PDB entry 4DR4 | X-ray diffraction, 3.97 A resolution | chains A and L of the 23 polymer chains in the assembly

# Chain A
Molecule: 16S rRNA
From: Thermus thermophilus
Sequence (1522 nucleotides; numbered 0 to 1544 plus 19 insertion-coded residues; 42 numbers in that range are skipped by the numbering (no residue carries them; nothing is unmodelled there); the number before each row is that of its first residue; a row labelled like 190A-190L holds insertion residues (190A, then the next letters in order); numbering starts at 0):
     0 UUUGUUGGAG AGUUUGAUCC UGGCUCAGGG UGAACGCUGG CGGCGUGCCU AAGACAUGCA
    60 AGUCGUGCGG G
    73 CCGCGGGGUU UU
    88 ACUCCG
    95 UGGUC
   101 AGCGGCGGAC GGGUGAGUAA CGCGUGGGU
  129A G
   130 ACCUACCCGG AAGAGGGGGA CAACCCGGGG AAACUCGGGC UAAUCCCCCA UGUGGACCCG
   190 C
190A-190L CCCUUGGGGUGU
   191 GUCCAAAGGG CUUU
   216 GCCCGCUUCC GGAUGGGCCC GCGUCCCAUC AGCUAGUUGG UGGGGUAAUG GCCCACCAAG
   276 GCGACGACGG GUAGCCGGUC UGAGAGGAUG GCCGGCCACA GGGGCACUGA GACACGGGCC
   336 CCACUCCUAC GGGAGGCAGC AGUUAGGAAU CUUCCGCAAU GGGCGCAAGC CUGACGGAGC
   396 GACGCCGCUU GGAGGAAGAA GCCCUUCGGG GUGUAAACUC CUGAA
   442 CCCGGGACGA AACCCCCGAC GA
   474 GGGGACUGAC GGUACCGGG
   494 GUAAUAGCGC CGGCCAACUC CGUGCCAGCA GCCGCGGUAA UACGGAGGGC GCGAGCGUUA
   554 CCCGGAUUCA CUGGGCGUAA AGGGCGUGUA GGCGGCCUGG GGCGUCCCAU GUGAAAGACC
   614 ACGGCUCAAC CGUGGGGGAG CGUGGGAUAC GCUCAGGCUA GACGGUGGGA GAGGGUGGUG
   674 GAAUUCCCGG AGUAGCGGUG AAAUGCGCAG AUACCGGGAG GAACGCCGAU GGCGAAGGCA
   734 GCCACCUGGU CCACCCGUGA CGCUGAGGCG CGAAAGCGUG GGGAGCAAAC CGGAUUAGAU
   794 ACCCGGGUAG UCCACGCCCU AAACGAUGCG CGCUAGGUCU CUGGGUCU
   848 CCUGGGGGCC GAAGCUAACG CGUUAAGCGC GCCGCCUGGG GAGUACGGCC GCAAGGCUGA
   908 AACUCAAAGG AAUUGACGGG GGCCCGCACA AGCGGUGGAG CAUGUGGUUU AAUUCGAAGX
   968 AACGCGAAGA ACCUUACCAG GCCUUGACAU GCUAGG
 1003A G
  1004 AACCCGGGUG AAAGCCUGGG GUGCCCC
1030A-1030D GCGA
  1031 GGGGAGCCCU AGCACAGGUG CUGCAUGGCC GUCGUCAGCU CGUGCCGUGA GGUGUUGGGU
  1091 UAAGUCCCGC AACGAGCGCA ACCCCCGCCG UUAGUUGCCA GCGGUUCGGC CGGGCACUCU
  1151 AACGGGACUG CCCGCGAAA
  1171 GCGGGAGGAA GGAGGGGACG ACGUCUGGUC AGCAUGGCCC UUACGGCCUG GGCGACACAC
  1231 GUGCUACAAU GCCCACUACA AAGCGAUGCC ACCCGGCAAC GGGGAGCUAA UCGCAAAAAG
  1291 GUGGGCCCAG UUCGGAUUGG GGUCUGCAAC CCGACCCCAU GAAGCCGGAA UCGCUAGUAA
  1351 UCGCGGAUCA G
 1361A C
  1362 CAUGCCGCGG UGAAUACGUU CCCGGGCCUU GUACACACXG CCXGUXACGC CAUGGGAGCG
  1422 GGCUCUACCC GAAGUCGCCG GG
  1446 AGCCUACGGG
  1459 CAGGCGCCGA GGGUAGGGCC CGUGACUGGG GCGAAGUCGU AACAAGGUAG CUGUACCGGA
  1519 AGGUGCGGCU GGAUCCACUC CUUUCU
Disordered / not traced: 0-4, 1534-1538
Construct notes: conflict C1534 (A2157 in M26923.1), A1535 (C2158 in M26923.1)
Modified positions: PSU (pseudouridine-5'-monophosphate) at position 516, 7MG (7N-methyl-8-hydroguanosine-5'-monophosphate) at position 527, M2G (N2-dimethylguanosine-5'-monophosphate) at position 966, 5MC (5-methylcytidine-5'-monophosphate) at position 967, 2MG (2N-methylguanosine-5'-monophosphate) at position 1207, 5MC (5-methylcytidine-5'-monophosphate) at position 1400, 4OC (4n,o2'-methylcytidine-5'-monophosphate) at position 1402, 5MC (5-methylcytidine-5'-monophosphate) at position 1404, 5MC (5-methylcytidine-5'-monophosphate) at position 1407, UR3 (3-methyluridine-5'-monophoshate) at position 1498, MA6 (6N-dimethyladenosine-5'-monophoshate) at position 1518, MA6 (6N-dimethyladenosine-5'-monophoshate) at position 1519, PSU (pseudouridine-5'-monophosphate) at position 1540, PSU (pseudouridine-5'-monophosphate) at position 1541
Metal / ion sites: Mg2+ site 1 near U5 (its only coordinating residue here); Mg2+ site 2 near U12 (its only coordinating residue here); Mg2+ site 3 near G21 (its only coordinating residue here); Mg2+ site 4 near C48 (its only coordinating residue here); Mg2+ site 5 near A53 (its only coordinating residue here); Mg2+ site 6: A59, C386; Mg2+ site 7 near U62 (its only coordinating residue here); Mg2+ site 8: G107, G324; Mg2+ site 9: A109, G331; Mg2+ site 10 near G111 (its only coordinating residue here); Mg2+ site 11 near G113 (its only coordinating residue here); Mg2+ site 12: G117, G289; 83 more Mg2+ sites not listed
Ligand contacts:
  - paromomycin (PAR), molecule 1: U30, G31, C48, U49, U304, G306, C554, C555
  - paromomycin (PAR), molecule 2: G31, C47, C48, A50, A51, G52, A53, G113, U114, G115, A353, C355, A356, G357, U358, U359, A360, G361, C366
  - paromomycin (PAR), molecule 3: G64, U65, G68, G69, G70, G93, U95, G96, G97, U98, C99
  - paromomycin (PAR), molecule 4: C106, U133, A134, C135, C136, C221, U222, C225, G226, G227, A228, A325
  - paromomycin (PAR), molecule 5: A119, A120, C121, G122, C123, G236, C237, G238, U239, C240, C241, C242, G281, A282, G284, G285
  - paromomycin (PAR), molecule 6: G127, G128, U129, C131, G230, G231, C233, U605, G606
  - paromomycin (PAR), molecule 7: A412, G413, A414, A415, C417, C418, C419, G424, G425, G426, U427, G428
  - paromomycin (PAR), molecule 8: G567, G568, C569, G570, G575, G821, C822, G874, C875, C877, G881
  - paromomycin (PAR), molecule 9: U598, C599, C600, A602, U603, G604, A632, G633, C634, G635, U636, G637
  - paromomycin (PAR), molecule 10: G604, U605, G606, A608, G629, G630, G631
  - paromomycin (PAR), molecule 11: G610, A611, C612, C613, A614, A622, C623, C624, G625, U626, G627
  - paromomycin (PAR), molecule 12: G661, G662, A663, G664, G666, C739, U740, G741, G742, U743
  - paromomycin (PAR), molecule 13: U669, G670, G671, U672, G673, G714, A715, A716, C717, G734, C805, C806, A807
  - paromomycin (PAR), molecule 14: A716, C717, G718, C732, A733, A767, C805, C806, G1525, G1526
  - paromomycin (PAR), molecule 15: G771, U772, G773, G774, G775, G776, A802, G803
  - paromomycin (PAR), molecule 16: G933, C1060, G1061, U1062, U1065, C1066, C1189, G1190
  - paromomycin (PAR), molecule 17: G1258, C1259, C1260, A1261, C1262, C1270, G1271, G1272, G1273, G1274, C1314, U1315
  - paromomycin (PAR), molecule 18: G1405, U1406, 5MC_1407, A1408, C1409, G1489, C1490, G1491, A1492, A1493, G1494, U1495, C1496

# Chain L
Protein: 30S ribosomal protein S12
From: Thermus thermophilus
UniProt: F6DEQ7 (F6DEQ7_THETG); residues 1-135 here = UniProt positions 1-135
Amino-acid sequence (135 residues; each row starts with the number of its first residue):
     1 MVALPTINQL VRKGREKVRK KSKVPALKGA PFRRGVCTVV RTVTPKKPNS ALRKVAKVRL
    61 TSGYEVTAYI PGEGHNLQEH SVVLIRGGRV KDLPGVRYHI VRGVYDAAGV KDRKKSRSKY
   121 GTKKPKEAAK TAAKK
Disordered / not traced: 1-4, 130-135
Modified positions: Asp92 ((3s)-3-(methylsulfanyl)-l-aspartic acid; 0TD)

# How chain A and chain L interact
Contacting residue pairs - 141 pairs, chain A then chain L:
  U24(A) with Lys23(L), phosphate contact
  A33(A) with Phe32(L), base contact
  C34(A) with Phe32(L), sugar contact; Val101(L), sugar contact; Val104(L), phosphate contact
  G35(A) with Val104(L), phosphate contact; Ser118(L), hydrogen bond to the sugar; Gly121(L), sugar contact
  C36(A) with Arg117(L), hydrogen bond to the sugar; Ser118(L), sugar contact; Thr122(L), sugar contact; Lys123(L), salt bridge to the phosphate; Lys124(L), hydrogen bond to the phosphate
  U37(A) with Lys123(L), salt bridge to the phosphate; Lys124(L), hydrogen bond to the phosphate
  U49(A) with Lys28(L), sugar contact
  G302(A) with Lys17(L), salt bridge to the phosphate
  A303(A) with Lys17(L), salt bridge to the phosphate
  G362(A) with Lys28(L), sugar contact; Arg33(L), phosphate contact; Arg34(L), salt bridge to the phosphate; Thr61(L), phosphate contact
  A363(A) with Lys28(L), hydrogen bond to the base; Ala30(L), base contact; Pro31(L), base contact; Phe32(L), sugar contact; Arg33(L), salt bridge to the phosphate; Arg34(L), salt bridge to the phosphate; Thr61(L), hydrogen bond to the phosphate; Leu84(L), sugar contact; Tyr105(L), phosphate contact
  A364(A) with Lys28(L), base contact
  G500(A) with Lys124(L), salt bridge to the phosphate
  C501(A) with Arg117(L), salt bridge to the phosphate; Ser118(L), hydrogen bond to the phosphate; Lys124(L), salt bridge to the phosphate
  G502(A) with Lys115(L), phosphate contact; Ser116(L), phosphate contact; Arg117(L), hydrogen bond to the phosphate; Ser118(L), hydrogen bond to the phosphate; Lys119(L), hydrogen bond to the phosphate
  C503(A) with Ser116(L), hydrogen bond to the phosphate; Lys119(L), salt bridge to the phosphate
  C504(A) with Lys115(L), base contact
  C518(A) with Pro48(L), base contact; Asn49(L), base contact; Ser50(L), hydrogen bond to the base
  C519(A) with Ser50(L), hydrogen bond to the phosphate
  A520(A) with Ala51(L), phosphate contact; Leu52(L), hydrogen bond to the phosphate; Lys54(L), salt bridge to the phosphate; Glu73(L), hydrogen bond to the sugar
  G521(A) with Leu52(L), phosphate contact; Arg53(L), base contact; Lys54(L), salt bridge to the phosphate; Gly72(L), phosphate contact; Glu73(L), phosphate contact
  C522(A) with Arg53(L), base contact; Tyr69(L), hydrogen bond to the phosphate; Pro71(L), phosphate contact; Gly72(L), hydrogen bond to the phosphate; Asp92(L), base contact; Tyr120(L), hydrogen bond to the phosphate
  A523(A) with Arg53(L), base contact; Val90(L), base contact; Lys91(L), base contact; Asp92(L), base contact; Tyr120(L), hydrogen bond to the phosphate
  C525(A) with Arg89(L), salt bridge to the phosphate
  C526(A) with Lys91(L), salt bridge to the phosphate
  7MG_527(A) with Asn49(L), hydrogen bond to the base; Asp92(L), base contact
  C528(A) with Asn49(L), hydrogen bond to the base
  G529(A) with Pro48(L), base contact; Asn49(L), base contact; Ser50(L), hydrogen bond to the base; Ala51(L), base contact
  G537(A) with Glu73(L), sugar contact; Arg113(L), salt bridge to the phosphate
  G538(A) with Arg113(L), salt bridge to the phosphate; Lys114(L), hydrogen bond to the phosphate; Lys115(L), hydrogen bond to the phosphate
  A539(A) with Lys114(L), phosphate contact; Lys115(L), base contact
  G541(A) with Lys115(L), base contact
  G550(A) with Lys119(L), phosphate contact
  U551(A) with Arg86(L), sugar contact; Lys119(L), salt bridge to the phosphate
  U552(A) with Pro31(L), hydrogen bond to the sugar; Arg86(L), sugar contact; Gly87(L), hydrogen bond to the sugar
  A553(A) with Val24(L), phosphate contact; Gly29(L), hydrogen bond to the sugar; Pro31(L), sugar contact; Gly87(L), phosphate contact
  C554(A) with Ser22(L), hydrogen bond to the phosphate
  C556(A) with Lys20(L), salt bridge to the phosphate
  C562(A) with Arg15(L), sugar contact; Glu16(L), hydrogen bond to the sugar; Val18(L), phosphate contact
  A563(A) with Arg15(L), base contact
  C564(A) with Leu10(L), phosphate contact; Arg15(L), salt bridge to the phosphate
  G567(A) with Pro5(L), base contact; Arg15(L), hydrogen bond to the base
  G568(A) with Pro5(L), base contact
  G585(A) with Asn8(L), hydrogen bond to the sugar
  C879(A) with Thr6(L), phosphate contact
  C880(A) with Thr6(L), hydrogen bond to the phosphate; Asn8(L), hydrogen bond to the phosphate; Gln9(L), phosphate contact; Arg12(L), salt bridge to the phosphate
  G881(A) with Gln9(L), phosphate contact; Arg12(L), salt bridge to the phosphate; Lys13(L), salt bridge to the phosphate
  C882(A) with Lys13(L), salt bridge to the phosphate
  C883(A) with Arg15(L), base contact
  U884(A) with Arg15(L), hydrogen bond to the base
  A909(A) with Lys21(L), salt bridge to the phosphate
  C910(A) with Lys21(L), base contact; Arg97(L), salt bridge to the phosphate
  U911(A) with Gly95(L), phosphate contact; Arg97(L), salt bridge to the phosphate
  C912(A) with Lys46(L), sugar contact; Arg89(L), salt bridge to the phosphate; Pro94(L), phosphate contact; Gly95(L), phosphate contact
  A913(A) with Lys46(L), phosphate contact; Arg89(L), salt bridge to the phosphate; Lys91(L), salt bridge to the phosphate
  C1411(A) with Arg41(L), sugar contact; Lys57(L), phosphate contact
  C1412(A) with Lys57(L), phosphate contact
  C1490(A) with Lys46(L), phosphate contact; Pro94(L), sugar contact
  G1491(A) with Thr44(L), sugar contact; Lys46(L), salt bridge to the phosphate
  A1492(A) with Pro45(L), phosphate contact; Lys46(L), phosphate contact; Lys47(L), hydrogen bond to the phosphate; Ser50(L), base contact
Interface residues without a listed pair, chain A (67 interface residues in all): A32, G524, C536, G540, C555, A908, A1413
Interface residues without a listed pair, chain L (71 interface residues in all): Arg19, Pro25, Glu65, Gly74, Gly88

# Overview
67 residues of chain A face 71 of chain L across their interface; the contacts include 35 hydrogen bonds and
31 salt bridges. Polar pairs include A363(A)-Lys28(L), C518(A)-Ser50(L) and 7MG_527(A)-Asn49(L). Ligands of
chain A: 18 copies of paromomycin.
Chain A is 16S rRNA and chain L is 30S ribosomal protein S12, both from Thermus thermophilus; the structure,
Crystal structure of the Thermus thermophilus (HB8) 30S ribosomal subunit with codon, cognate transfer RNA
anticodon ..., was determined by X-ray diffraction (same publication as 4DR1, 4DR2, 4DR3, 4DR5, 4DR6 and
4DR7).
